7M2P - chains A and B; structure by X-ray diffraction, 1.70 A resolution.

# Chain A
Protein: 3C-like proteinase
Organism: Severe acute respiratory syndrome coronavirus 2
Notes: EC 3.4.22.69
UniProtKB: P0DTD1 (R1AB_SARS2); residues 1-306 here correspond to UniProt positions 3264-3569 (UniProt number = residue number + 3263)
Sequence (306 residues; row label = number of the first residue in the row):
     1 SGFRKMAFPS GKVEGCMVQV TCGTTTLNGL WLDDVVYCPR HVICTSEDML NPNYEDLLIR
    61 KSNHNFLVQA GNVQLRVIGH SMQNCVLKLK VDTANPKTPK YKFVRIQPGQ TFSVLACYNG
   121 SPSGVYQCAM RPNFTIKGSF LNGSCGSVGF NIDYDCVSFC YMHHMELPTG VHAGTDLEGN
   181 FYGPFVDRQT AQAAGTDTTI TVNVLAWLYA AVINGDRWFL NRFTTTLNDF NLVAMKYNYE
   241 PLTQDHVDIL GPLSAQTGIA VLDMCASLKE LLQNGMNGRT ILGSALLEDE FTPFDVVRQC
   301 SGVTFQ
Modified / non-standard residues: Cys300 (S-hydroxycysteine; CSO)
Curated features (UniProtKB/Swiss-Prot):
  - active site: His41 (For 3CL-PRO activity), Cys145 (Nucleophile)
  - site: Gln306 (Cleavage)
  - cross-link (Glycyl lysine isopeptide (Lys-Gly)): Lys5 (interchain with G-Cter in ubiquitin), Lys90 (interchain with G-Cter in ubiquitin)
What the authors report for this chain:
  - binding site for Inhibitor 18 in bound form (chain B): Phe140, Gly143, Ser144, Cys145, His163, Glu166
  - catalytic residues: Gly143, Cys145

# Chain B
Protein: Inhibitor 18 in bound form
Sequence (4 residues; row label = number of the first residue in the row):
     1 XVAX
Modified / non-standard residues: P6S (benzyl hydrogen carbonate) at position 1; Ala3 (2-amino-3-cyclohexyl-propionic acid; ALC); YOP (3-[(2S)-2-amino-3-hydroxypropyl]pyridin-2(5H)-one) at position 4

# Chain A / chain B interface
Contacting residue pairs (28):
  His41(A) with Ala3(B); YOP_4(B)
  Met49(A) with Ala3(B)
  Tyr54(A) with Ala3(B)
  Phe140(A) with YOP_4(B)
  Leu141(A) with YOP_4(B)
  Asn142(A) with Ala3(B); YOP_4(B)
  Gly143(A) with YOP_4(B), hydrogen bond (backbone-backbone)
  Ser144(A) with YOP_4(B), hydrogen bond (backbone-backbone)
  Cys145(A) with YOP_4(B), covalent bond
  His163(A) with YOP_4(B)
  His164(A) with Ala3(B); YOP_4(B), hydrogen bond (backbone-backbone)
  Met165(A) with P6S_1(B); Val2(B)
  Glu166(A) with P6S_1(B); Val2(B), hydrogen bond (backbone-backbone); YOP_4(B)
  Pro168(A) with P6S_1(B)
  His172(A) with YOP_4(B)
  Asp187(A) with Ala3(B)
  Arg188(A) with Ala3(B)
  Gln189(A) with P6S_1(B); Val2(B); Ala3(B), hydrogen bond (side chain-backbone)
  Thr190(A) with P6S_1(B)
  Ala191(A) with P6S_1(B)
Interface residues without a listed pair, chain A (23 interface residues in all): Cys44, Leu167, Gln192

# In short
23 residues of chain A face 4 of chain B across their interface; the contacts include 1 covalent bond and 5
hydrogen bonds. Polar contacts include Gln189(A)-Ala3(B), Gly143(A)-YOP_4(B) and Ser144(A)-YOP_4(B). The paper
reports catalytic residues Gly143(A) and Cys145(A); a binding site for Inhibitor 18 in bound form (chain B) at
Phe140(A), Gly143(A) and Ser144(A) among others.
Here chain A is 3C-like proteinase (Severe acute respiratory syndrome coronavirus 2) and chain B is Inhibitor
18 in bound form. Entry 7M2P (Structure of the SARS-CoV-2 3CL protease in complex with inhibitor 18) was
determined by X-ray diffraction.
